Entry 8K45 (electron microscopy, 3.66 A resolution); this record covers chains B and C of the 5 polymer chains in the assembly.

Chain B (and C):
Molecule: Spike glycoprotein
From: Severe acute respiratory syndrome coronavirus 2
Notes: chain C of this document is another copy of the same molecule, construct and numbering; everything in this record applies to it too
Reference sequence: P0DTC2 (SPIKE_SARS2); aligned to UniProt positions 1-1208 over residues 1-1208
Amino-acid sequence (1285 residues; row label = number of the first residue in the row; note: 9 numbers in that range are skipped by the numbering (no residue carries them; nothing is unmodelled there); a row labelled like 210A-210F holds insertion residues (210A, then the next letters in order)):
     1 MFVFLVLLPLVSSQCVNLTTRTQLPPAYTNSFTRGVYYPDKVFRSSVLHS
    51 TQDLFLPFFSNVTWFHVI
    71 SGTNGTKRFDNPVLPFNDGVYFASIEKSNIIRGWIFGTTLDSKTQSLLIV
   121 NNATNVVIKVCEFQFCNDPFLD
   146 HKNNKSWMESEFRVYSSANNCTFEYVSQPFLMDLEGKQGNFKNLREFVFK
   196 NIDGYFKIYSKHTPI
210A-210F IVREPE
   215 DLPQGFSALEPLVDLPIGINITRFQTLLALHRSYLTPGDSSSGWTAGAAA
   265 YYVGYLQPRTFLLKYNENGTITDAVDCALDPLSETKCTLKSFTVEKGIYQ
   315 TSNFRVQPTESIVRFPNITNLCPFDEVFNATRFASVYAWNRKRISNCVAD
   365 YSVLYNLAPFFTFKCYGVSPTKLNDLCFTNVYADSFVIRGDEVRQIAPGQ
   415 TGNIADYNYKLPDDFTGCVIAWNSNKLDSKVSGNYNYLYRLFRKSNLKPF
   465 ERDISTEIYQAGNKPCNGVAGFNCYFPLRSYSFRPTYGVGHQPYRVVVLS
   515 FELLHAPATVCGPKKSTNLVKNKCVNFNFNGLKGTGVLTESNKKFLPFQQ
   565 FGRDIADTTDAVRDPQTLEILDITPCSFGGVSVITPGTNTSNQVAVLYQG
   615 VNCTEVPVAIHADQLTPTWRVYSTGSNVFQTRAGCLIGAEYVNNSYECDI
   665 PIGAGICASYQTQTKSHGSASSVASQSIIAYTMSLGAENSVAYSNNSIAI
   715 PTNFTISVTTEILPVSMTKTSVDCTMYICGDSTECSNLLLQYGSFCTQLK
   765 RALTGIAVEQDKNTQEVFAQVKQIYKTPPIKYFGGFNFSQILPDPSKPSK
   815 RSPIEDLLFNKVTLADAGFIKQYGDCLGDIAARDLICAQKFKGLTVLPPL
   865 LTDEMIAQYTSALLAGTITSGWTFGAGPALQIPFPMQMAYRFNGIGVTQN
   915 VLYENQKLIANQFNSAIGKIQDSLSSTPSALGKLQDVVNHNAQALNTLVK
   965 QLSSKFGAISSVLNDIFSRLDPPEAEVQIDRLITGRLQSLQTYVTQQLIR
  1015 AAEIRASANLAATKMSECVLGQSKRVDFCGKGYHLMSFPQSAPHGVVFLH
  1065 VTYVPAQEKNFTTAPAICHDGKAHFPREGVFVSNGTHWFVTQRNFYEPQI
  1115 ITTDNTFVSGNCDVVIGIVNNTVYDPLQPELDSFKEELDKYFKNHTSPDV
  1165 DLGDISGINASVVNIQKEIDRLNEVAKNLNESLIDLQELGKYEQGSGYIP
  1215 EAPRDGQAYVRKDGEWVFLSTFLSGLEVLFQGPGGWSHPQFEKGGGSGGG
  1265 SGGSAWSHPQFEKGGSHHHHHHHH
Not modelled in the structure: 1-14, 71-76, 146-152, 177-184, 210A-210F, 248-256, 621-640, 676-690, 828-852, 1148-1288 (chain C: 1-14, 71-76, 146-152, 177-184, 210A-210F, 248-256, 334-337, 518-527, 621-640, 676-690, 828-851, 1148-1288)
Construct notes: variant Val67 (Ala in P0DTC2), Ile95 (Thr in P0DTC2), Asp142 (Tyr145 in P0DTC2), Arg210C (Asn211 in P0DTC2), Glu210D (Leu212 in P0DTC2), Pro210E (Val213 in P0DTC2), Glu210F (Arg214 in P0DTC2), Asp339 (Gly in P0DTC2), Leu371 (Ser in P0DTC2), Pro373 (Ser in P0DTC2), Phe375 (Ser in P0DTC2), Asn417 (Lys in P0DTC2), Lys440 (Asn in P0DTC2), Ser446 (Gly in P0DTC2), Asn477 (Ser in P0DTC2), Lys478 (Thr in P0DTC2), Ala484 (Glu in P0DTC2), Arg493 (Gln in P0DTC2), Ser496 (Gly in P0DTC2), Arg498 (Gln in P0DTC2), Tyr501 (Asn in P0DTC2), His505 (Tyr in P0DTC2), Lys547 (Thr in P0DTC2), Gly614 (Asp in P0DTC2), Tyr655 (His in P0DTC2), Lys679 (Asn in P0DTC2), His681 (Pro in P0DTC2), Lys764 (Asn in P0DTC2), Tyr796 (Asp in P0DTC2), Lys856 (Asn in P0DTC2), His954 (Gln in P0DTC2), Lys969 (Asn in P0DTC2), Phe981 (Leu in P0DTC2); insertion (210A-210B); conflict Gly682 (Arg in P0DTC2), Ser683 (Arg in P0DTC2), Ser685 (Arg in P0DTC2), Pro817 (Phe in P0DTC2), Pro892 (Ala in P0DTC2), Pro899 (Ala in P0DTC2), Pro942 (Ala in P0DTC2), Pro986 (Lys in P0DTC2), Pro987 (Val in P0DTC2); expression tag (1209-1288)
Curated features (UniProtKB/Swiss-Prot):
  - region: Asn280 to Cys301 (Putative superantigen), Arg403 to Asp405 (Integrin-binding motif), Asn448 to Phe456 (Immunodominant HLA epitope recognized by the CD8+), Ser816 to Tyr837 (Fusion peptide 1), Lys835 to Phe855 (Fusion peptide 2), Asp1163 to Glu1202 (Heptad repeat 2)
  - site: Arg815, Ser816 (Cleavage)
  - glycosylation: Asn17 (N-linked (GlcNAc...) (complex) asparagine), Asn61 (N-linked (GlcNAc...) (hybrid) asparagine), Asn74 (N-linked (GlcNAc...) (complex) asparagine), Asn122 (N-linked (GlcNAc...) (hybrid) asparagine), Asn149 (N-linked (GlcNAc...) (complex) asparagine), Asn165 (N-linked (GlcNAc...) (complex) asparagine), Asn234 (N-linked (GlcNAc...) (high mannose) asparagine), Asn282 (N-linked (GlcNAc...) (complex) asparagine), Thr323 (O-linked (GalNAc) threonine), Ser325 (O-linked (HexNAc...) serine), Asn331 (N-linked (GlcNAc...) (complex) asparagine), Asn343 (N-linked (GlcNAc...) (complex) asparagine), Asn603 (N-linked (GlcNAc...) (hybrid) asparagine), Asn616 (N-linked (GlcNAc...) (complex) asparagine), Asn657 (N-linked (GlcNAc...) (complex) asparagine), Thr676 (O-linked (GlcNAc...) threonine), Thr678 (O-linked (GlcNAc...) threonine), Asn709 (N-linked (GlcNAc...) (high mannose) asparagine), Asn717 (N-linked (GlcNAc...) (hybrid) asparagine), Asn801 (N-linked (GlcNAc...) (hybrid) asparagine) and 6 more in UniProt
Disulfides: Cys15-Cys136, Cys131-Cys166, Cys291-Cys301, Cys336-Cys361, Cys379-Cys432, Cys391-Cys525, Cys480-Cys488, Cys538-Cys590, Cys617-Cys649, Cys662-Cys671, Cys738-Cys760, Cys743-Cys749, Cys1032-Cys1043, Cys1082-Cys1126
Covalently attached groups: N-acetylglucosamine (NAG) linked to Asn61, Asn165, Asn234, Asn282, Asn331, Asn603, Asn616, Asn657, Asn709, Asn717, Asn801, Asn1098, Asn1134
Small-molecule neighbours: N-acetylglucosamine (NAG; 2-acetamido-2-deoxy-beta-D-glucopyranose): Ala706, Glu1072, Asn1074

Interface between chain B and chain C:
Residue-residue contacts (112):
  Gln314(B) - Ser735(C)  hydrogen bond
  Arg357(B) - Thr167(C)
  Asn360(B) - Phe168(C)
  Pro521(B) - Gly199(C)
  Asn542(B) - Asn978(C)
  Gly545(B) - Asn978(C)  hydrogen bond (backbone-side chain)
  Leu546(B) - Asn978(C)
  Lys547(B) - Asn978(C)
  Thr549(B) - Asp745(C)  hydrogen bond
  Lys557(B) - Asn282(C)  hydrogen bond
  Lys558(B) - Asn282(C)
  Phe559(B) - Phe43(C)  hydrophobic
  Leu560(B) - Tyr38(C)  hydrophobic
  Leu560(B) - Gly283(C)
  Phe562(B) - Lys41(C)
  Phe562(B) - Glu224(C)
  Phe562(B) - Pro225(C)  hydrophobic
  Gln563(B) - Lys41(C)
  Gln563(B) - Val42(C)  hydrogen bond (side chain-backbone)
  Gln563(B) - Phe43(C)
  Gln564(B) - Lys41(C)  hydrogen bond (backbone-backbone)
  Phe565(B) - Lys41(C)
  Phe565(B) - Val42(C)
  Phe565(B) - Phe43(C)  hydrogen bond (backbone-backbone)
  Gly566(B) - Phe43(C)
  Arg567(B) - Phe43(C)  hydrogen bond (backbone-backbone)
  Ile569(B) - Lys854(C)
  Ile569(B) - Lys964(C)
  Ala570(B) - Val963(C)  hydrophobic
  Ala570(B) - Ser967(C)
  Asp571(B) - Ser967(C)
  Pro589(B) - Lys856(C)
  Gly593(B) - Asp737(C)
  Ala647(B) - Pro862(C)  hydrophobic
  Pro665(B) - Leu864(C)  hydrophobic
  Ala668(B) - Pro863(C)  hydrogen bond (backbone-backbone)
  Ala668(B) - Leu864(C)
  Ala668(B) - Thr866(C)
  Gly669(B) - Leu864(C)  hydrogen bond (backbone-backbone)
  Gly669(B) - Met869(C)
  Met697(B) - Leu865(C)  hydrophobic
  Met697(B) - Met869(C)  hydrophobic
  Leu699(B) - Lys786(C)
  Leu699(B) - Met869(C)  hydrophobic
  Leu699(B) - Gln872(C)
  Leu699(B) - Tyr873(C)
  Gly700(B) - Lys786(C)
  Gly700(B) - Ile788(C)
  Ala701(B) - Lys786(C)
  Ala701(B) - Gln787(C)
  Ala701(B) - Ile788(C)  hydrogen bond (backbone-backbone)
  Glu702(B) - Ile788(C)
  Glu702(B) - Lys790(C)  salt bridge
  Asn703(B) - Gln787(C)  hydrogen bond
  Asn703(B) - Ile788(C)  hydrogen bond (backbone-backbone)
  Asn703(B) - Tyr789(C)
  Asn703(B) - Lys790(C)
  Val705(B) - Thr883(C)
  Ala706(B) - Gln895(C)
  Tyr707(B) - Pro792(C)  hydrophobic
  Tyr707(B) - Tyr796(C)
  Tyr707(B) - Phe797(C)
  Tyr707(B) - Thr883(C)
  Tyr707(B) - Ile896(C)
  Tyr707(B) - Pro897(C)  hydrophobic
  Tyr707(B) - Phe898(C)
  Asn709(B) - Pro897(C)
  Ser711(B) - Gln895(C)
  Ser711(B) - Pro897(C)
  Ile712(B) - Gln895(C)
  Ile712(B) - Ile896(C)  hydrophobic
  Ala713(B) - Leu894(C)  hydrophobic
  Ala713(B) - Gln895(C)  hydrogen bond (backbone-backbone)
  Pro715(B) - Leu894(C)  hydrophobic
  Gln957(B) - Arg765(C)
  Thr961(B) - Gln762(C)
  Thr961(B) - Arg765(C)
  Gln965(B) - Ser758(C)  hydrogen bond
  Gln965(B) - Phe759(C)
  Ser968(B) - Gln755(C)
  Ser968(B) - Tyr756(C)  hydrogen bond (side chain-backbone)
  Lys969(B) - Gln755(C)
  Phe970(B) - Tyr756(C)
  Gly971(B) - Glu990(C)
  Arg995(B) - Glu990(C)  salt bridge
  Ser1003(B) - Phe759(C)
  Glu1017(B) - Arg1019(C)
  Arg1039(B) - Glu1031(C)  salt bridge
  Arg1039(B) - Arg1039(C)
  Val1040(B) - Ser1030(C)  hydrogen bond (backbone-side chain)
  Asp1041(B) - Gly889(C)
  Asp1041(B) - Ser1030(C)
  Gly1046(B) - Ala890(C)
  Pro1069(B) - Ala890(C)
  Pro1069(B) - Pro892(C)
  Glu1072(B) - Pro892(C)
  Glu1072(B) - Leu894(C)
  Asn1074(B) - Gln895(C)  hydrogen bond
  Thr1077(B) - Pro897(C)
  Thr1077(B) - Met900(C)  hydrogen bond
  Pro1079(B) - Tyr917(C)  hydrophobic
  Phe1089(B) - Asn914(C)
  Phe1089(B) - Tyr917(C)  hydrophobic
  Pro1090(B) - Gln913(C)
  Val1094(B) - Met900(C)  hydrophobic
  Val1094(B) - Tyr904(C)
  Arg1107(B) - Tyr904(C)
  Arg1107(B) - Asn907(C)
  Phe1121(B) - Asn914(C)
  Ser1123(B) - Asn914(C)
  Ser1123(B) - Glu918(C)  hydrogen bond
  Val1129(B) - Tyr917(C)
Also at the interface, not in a pair above, chain B (87 interface residues in all): Gln52, His519, Gly548, Gln613, Gly667, Ile670, Ser704, Ser708, Asn710, Thr1006, Thr1009, Ile1013, Phe1042, Lys1045, Tyr1047, Val1068, Val1128, Ile1130, Leu1141
Also at the interface, not in a pair above, chain C (88 interface residues in all): Asp40, Arg44, Tyr200, Pro230, Gly232, Glu281, Val736, Asn751, Gly757, Lys764, Thr768, Leu861, Trp886, Ala893, Gln920, Asn960, Asp979, Asp994, Gln1005, Thr1009, Leu1012, Thr1027, Leu1034, Gly1035, Glu1144

Overview:
Chain B and chain C form an interface of 87 and 88 residues respectively; the contacts include 20 hydrogen
bonds and 3 salt bridges. Polar pairs include Glu702(B)-Lys790(C), Arg995(B)-Glu990(C) and
Arg1039(B)-Glu1031(C). Ligands of chain B: N-acetylglucosamine.
Both chains are Spike glycoprotein (Severe acute respiratory syndrome coronavirus 2). Entry 8K45 (A potent and
broad-spectrum neutralizing nanobody for SARS-CoV-2 viruses including all major Omicron strains) was
determined by electron microscopy (same publication as 8K3K, 8K46 and 8K47).
